PDB entry 5HNV | X-ray diffraction, 1.41 A resolution | chain A

Chain A:
Name: PpkA N terminal
Source organism: Serratia sp. FS14
Chain sequence (302 residues; numbered 1 to 302; the number before each row is that of its first residue):
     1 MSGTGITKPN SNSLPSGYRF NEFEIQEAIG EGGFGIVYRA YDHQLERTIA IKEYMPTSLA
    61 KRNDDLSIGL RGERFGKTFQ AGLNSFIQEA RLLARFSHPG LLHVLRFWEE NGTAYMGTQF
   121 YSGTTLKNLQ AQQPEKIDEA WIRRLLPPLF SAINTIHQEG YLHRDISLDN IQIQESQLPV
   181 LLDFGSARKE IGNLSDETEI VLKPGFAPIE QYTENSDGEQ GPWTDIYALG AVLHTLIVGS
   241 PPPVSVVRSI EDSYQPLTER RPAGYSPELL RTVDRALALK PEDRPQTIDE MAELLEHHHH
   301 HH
Disordered / not traced: 1-10, 214-218, 299-302
Small-molecule neighbours: ATP (adenosine-5'-triphosphate): Ile-29, Gly-30, Glu-31, Gly-32, Val-37, Ala-50, Lys-52, Leu-102, Thr-118, Gln-119, Phe-120, Tyr-121, Thr-124, Thr-125, Lys-127, Asn-128, Asp-169, Gln-172, Leu-182

Overview:
Bound to chain A: ATP.
Chain A is PpkA N terminal (Serratia sp. FS14); the structure, Crystal structure of PpkA, was determined by
X-ray diffraction, deposited together with 5X1Q, 5X1R, 5X1S and 5X1T.
